7W7B - chains C and D of the 4 polymer chains in the assembly; structure by X-ray diffraction, 3.00 A resolution.

[Chain C]
Name: Putative ABC transport system, ATP-binding protein
From: Corynebacterium diphtheriae NCTC 13129
UniProtKB: Q6NEF2 (Q6NEF2_CORDI); numbering as in UniProt (aligned over 1-221)
Chain sequence (231 residues; numbered 1 to 231; the number before each row is that of its first residue):
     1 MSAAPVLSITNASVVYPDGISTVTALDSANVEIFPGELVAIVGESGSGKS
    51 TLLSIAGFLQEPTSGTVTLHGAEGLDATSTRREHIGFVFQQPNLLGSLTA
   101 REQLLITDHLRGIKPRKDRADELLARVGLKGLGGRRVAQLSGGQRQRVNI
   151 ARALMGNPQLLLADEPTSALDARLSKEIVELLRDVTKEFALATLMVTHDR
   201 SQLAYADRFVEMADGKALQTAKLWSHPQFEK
Unresolved in the structure: 1-2, 221-231
Differences from the reference sequence: expression tag (222-231)
Reported in the primary citation:
  - mutagenesis - K49A (3 h), G143A (3 h), E165Q (3 h): decreased growth in response to heme
  - mutagenesis - K49A, G143A, E165Q: abolished catalytic activity
  - mutagenesis - K49A: decreased binding to ATP

[Chain D]
Name: Putative ABC transport system integral membrane protein
From: Corynebacterium diphtheriae NCTC 13129
UniProtKB: Q6NEF1 (Q6NEF1_CORDI); numbering as in UniProt (aligned over 1-344)
Chain sequence (344 residues; each row starts with the number of its first residue):
     1 MFLGIRDIRAAAGRFALIASVVGLITLLIVMLTGLTQGLGKQNTSAIEAL
    51 APHSVVFTTAGGSSPEFTSSEISEQQAERWKDSTPLGVSQTRIESDQNAN
   101 TTAVMGLPEGTPLPDSVGGFIEQGALLPAELADFLHVRAGDHITLGGATV
   151 TVAGTVKTENYSHTPVVWVDTATWQLVSHTKAVGTVLLLNQEPTIQPQDN
   201 EVVTDLKGAFQAMPAYKSERSSLLSMQAFLYIISALVTVAFLTVWTLQRT
   251 RDIAVLAALGASKRYLLIDALGQAAIILAAGVALGAGIGALLGWLIAGSV
   301 PFSLGWVSVLGPALGIWLLGLIGATIAVRNVTKVDPQIALGATA
Unresolved in the structure: 344
Metal / ion sites: protoporphyrin IX containing mn Mn: Glu219 (shared with 1 residue of chain B)
Residues lining bound ligands: protoporphyrin IX containing mn (MNR): Leu35, Leu39, Ser162, His163, Pro214, Ala215, Ser218, Glu219, Ser222, Leu223, Met226, Val300, Pro301
Reported in the primary citation:
  - mutagenesis - E219A, E219Q: decreased catalytic activity on heme
  - mutagenesis - E219A, E219Q: decreased binding to heme

[Interface between chain C and chain D]
Pairs across the interface - 47 pairs, chain C then chain D:
  Ser54(C) - Leu340(D)
  Leu59(C) - Pro336(D)  hydrophobic
  Leu59(C) - Leu340(D)  hydrophobic
  Gln60(C) - Gln337(D)  hydrogen bond
  Thr78(C) - Gly260(D)
  Thr78(C) - Ala261(D)
  Arg81(C) - Ala257(D)  hydrogen bond (side chain-backbone)
  Arg81(C) - Ala258(D)  hydrogen bond (side chain-backbone)
  Arg81(C) - Leu259(D)
  Arg81(C) - Gly260(D)
  Arg82(C) - Leu259(D)
  Arg82(C) - Gly260(D)  hydrogen bond (side chain-backbone)
  Phe87(C) - Ala258(D)
  Phe89(C) - Ala258(D)  hydrophobic
  Phe89(C) - Leu259(D)  hydrophobic
  Phe89(C) - Ala339(D)  hydrophobic
  Gln91(C) - Arg251(D)
  Gln91(C) - Gly341(D)
  Gln91(C) - Ala342(D)
  Asn93(C) - Arg251(D)  hydrogen bond
  Asn93(C) - Val255(D)
  Asn93(C) - Ala339(D)  hydrogen bond (side chain-backbone)
  Leu95(C) - Leu3(D)  hydrophobic
  Leu95(C) - Asp252(D)
  Leu95(C) - Leu256(D)  hydrophobic
  Ser97(C) - Leu3(D)
  Ser97(C) - Arg6(D)
  Ser97(C) - Asp7(D)  hydrogen bond
  Ser97(C) - Ala10(D)
  Leu98(C) - Phe2(D)  hydrophobic
  Leu98(C) - Arg6(D)
  Glu102(C) - Arg6(D)  salt bridge
  Ile106(C) - Phe2(D)  hydrophobic
  Ile106(C) - Leu3(D)  hydrophobic
  Ile106(C) - Leu256(D)  hydrophobic
  Ile106(C) - Tyr265(D)
  Thr107(C) - Leu259(D)
  His109(C) - Met1(D)
  His109(C) - Phe2(D)
  His109(C) - Tyr265(D)  hydrogen bond
  Leu110(C) - Leu256(D)  hydrophobic
  Leu110(C) - Gly260(D)
  Leu110(C) - Ala261(D)
  Leu110(C) - Tyr265(D)  hydrophobic
  Arg136(C) - Ala10(D)
  Arg152(C) - Leu259(D)
  Asp164(C) - Leu340(D)
Other interface residues (no listed pair), chain C (28 interface residues in all): Tyr16, Ser50, Leu53, Gln90, Gly96, Leu105, Pro115

[In short]
The interface between chain C and chain D involves 28 residues on one side and 22 on the other; the contacts
include 8 hydrogen bonds and 1 salt bridge. Polar pairs include Glu102(C)-Arg6(D), Gln60(C)-Gln337(D) and
Arg81(C)-Ala257(D). From the paper: K49A, G143A and E165Q of chain C reduce growth in response to heme; K49A,
G143A and E165Q of chain C abolish catalytic activity.
Here chain C is Putative ABC transport system, ATP-binding protein and chain D is Putative ABC transport
system integral membrane protein, both from Corynebacterium diphtheriae NCTC 13129. Entry 7W7B (Heme exporter
HrtBA in complex with protoporphyrin IX containing manganese(III), high resolution data) was determined by
X-ray diffraction, deposited together with 7W78, 7W79, 7W7A, 7W7C and 7W7D.
